PDB entry 9JD1 | X-ray diffraction, 1.90 A resolution | chains D and C

# Chain D
Molecule: Transmembrane protease serine 2 catalytic chain
Source organism: Homo sapiens
UniProt: O15393 (TMPS2_HUMAN); residues 256-492 here = UniProt positions 256-492
Sequence (249 residues; row label = number of the first residue in the row):
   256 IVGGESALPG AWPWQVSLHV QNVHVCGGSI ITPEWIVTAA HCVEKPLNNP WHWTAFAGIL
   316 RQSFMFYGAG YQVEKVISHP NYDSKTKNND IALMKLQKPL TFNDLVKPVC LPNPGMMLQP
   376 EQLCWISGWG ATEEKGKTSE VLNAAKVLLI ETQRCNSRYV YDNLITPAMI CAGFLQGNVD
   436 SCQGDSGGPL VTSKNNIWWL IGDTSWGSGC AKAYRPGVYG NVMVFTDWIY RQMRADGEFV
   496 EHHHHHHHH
Unresolved in the structure: 495-504
Differences from the reference sequence: expression tag (493-504)
Disulfides: Cys-281/Cys-297, Cys-410/Cys-426, Cys-437/Cys-465
Swiss-Prot annotation at these positions:
  - active site (Charge relay system): His-296, Asp-345, Ser-441
  - mutagenesis: Arg-316 (R316A: No effect on catalytic activity or HKU1-CoV viral entry), Lys-340 (K340D: No effect on HKU1-CoV viral entry), Thr-341 (T341A/S: No effect on catalytic activity or HKU1-CoV viral entry), Arg-409 (R409A/T: No effect on catalytic activity. Reduces HKU1-CoV viral entry), Ser-412 (S412A/N: No effect on catalytic activity. Reduces HKU1-CoV viral entry), Arg-413 (R413A/K/V: No effect on catalytic activity. Reduces HKU1-CoV viral entry), Tyr-414 (Y414A/S/L/R: No effect on catalytic activity. Almost abolishes S protein-binding and HKU1-CoV viral entry), Val-415 (V415I: No effect on HKU1-CoV viral entry), Tyr-416 (Y416A: No effect on catalytic activity. Almost abolishes HKU1-CoV viral entry), Asp-417 (D417A/N: No effect on catalytic activity. Almost abolishes HKU1-CoV viral entry), Leu-419 (L419R/A/M: No effect on catalytic activity. Abolishes HKU1-CoV viral entry), Leu-430 (L430R: No effect on catalytic activity. Abolishes HKU1-CoV viral entry), 9 further mutagenesis entries in UniProt

# Chain C
Molecule: Transmembrane protease serine 2 non-catalytic chain
Source organism: Homo sapiens
UniProt: O15393 (TMPS2_HUMAN); residues 109-254 here = UniProt positions 109-254
Sequence (146 residues; row label = number of the first residue in the row):
   109 MGSKCSNSGI ECDSSGTCIN PSNWCDGVSH CPGGEDENRC VRLYGPNFIL QVYSSQRKSW
   169 HPVCQDDWNE NYGRAACRDM GYKNNFYSSQ GIVDDSGSTS FMKLNTSAGN VDIYKKLYHS
   229 DACSSKAVVS LRCIACGVNL NDDDDK
Unresolved in the structure: 109-117, 249-254
Differences from the reference sequence: engineered mutation Asp-250 (Ser in O15393), Asp-251 (Ser in O15393), Asp-252 (Arg in O15393), Asp-253 (Gln in O15393), Lys-254 (Ser in O15393)
Disulfides: Cys-120/Cys-139, Cys-133/Cys-148, Cys-172/Cys-231, Cys-185/Cys-241
Covalently attached groups: N-acetylglucosamine (NAG) linked to Asn-213
Ion coordination: Ca2+: Asn-131, Asp-134, Val-136, Asp-144, Glu-145
Swiss-Prot annotation at these positions:
  - binding site (Ca(2+)): Asn-131, Asp-134, Val-136, Asp-144, Glu-145
  - glycosylation (N-linked (GlcNAc...) asparagine): Asn-213, Asn-249

# Interface between chain D and chain C
Inter-chain disulfides: Cys-365(D)/Cys-244(C)
Pairs across the interface - 52 pairs, chain D then chain C:
  Gly-265(D) / Asn-247(C)
  Gly-265(D) / Leu-248(C)  hydrogen bond (backbone-backbone)
  Ala-266(D) / Asn-247(C)  hydrogen bond (backbone-side chain)
  Pro-268(D) / Val-246(C)
  Pro-268(D) / Asn-247(C)
  Trp-269(D) / Val-246(C)
  Ile-286(D) / Ile-242(C)
  Glu-289(D) / Lys-191(C)  salt bridge
  Lys-362(D) / Val-246(C)
  Lys-362(D) / Asn-247(C)
  Lys-362(D) / Leu-248(C)  hydrogen bond (side chain-backbone)
  Pro-363(D) / Ala-243(C)
  Pro-363(D) / Cys-244(C)
  Pro-363(D) / Gly-245(C)  hydrogen bond (backbone-backbone)
  Val-364(D) / Cys-244(C)
  Cys-365(D) / Arg-240(C)
  Cys-365(D) / Cys-244(C)  disulfide
  Cys-365(D) / Gly-245(C)
  Leu-366(D) / Tyr-190(C)
  Asn-368(D) / Leu-151(C)
  Asn-368(D) / Gly-153(C)  hydrogen bond (side chain-backbone)
  Asn-368(D) / Phe-156(C)
  Pro-369(D) / Arg-150(C)
  Pro-369(D) / Leu-151(C)
  Pro-369(D) / Tyr-152(C)
  Pro-369(D) / Gly-153(C)  hydrogen bond (backbone-backbone)
  Gly-370(D) / Tyr-152(C)
  Gly-370(D) / Gly-153(C)
  Gly-370(D) / Pro-154(C)
  Asn-450(D) / Pro-154(C)  hydrogen bond (side chain-backbone)
  Asn-450(D) / Asn-155(C)
  Ile-452(D) / Phe-156(C)  hydrophobic
  Ile-452(D) / Arg-240(C)
  Ile-452(D) / Gly-245(C)
  Trp-453(D) / Gly-245(C)  hydrogen bond (backbone-backbone)
  Trp-453(D) / Asn-247(C)  hydrogen bond
  Trp-454(D) / Pro-154(C)  hydrophobic
  Trp-454(D) / Phe-156(C)  hydrophobic
  Asp-482(D) / Arg-147(C)  salt bridge
  Tyr-485(D) / Arg-147(C)
  Tyr-485(D) / Met-188(C)
  Tyr-485(D) / Tyr-190(C)
  Arg-486(D) / Glu-143(C)  hydrogen bond (side chain-backbone)
  Arg-486(D) / Asn-146(C)  hydrogen bond
  Arg-486(D) / Arg-147(C)
  Met-488(D) / Gly-189(C)
  Arg-489(D) / Glu-145(C)
  Arg-489(D) / Asn-146(C)
  Arg-489(D) / Asp-187(C)  salt bridge
  Arg-489(D) / Gly-189(C)
  Arg-489(D) / Asp-220(C)  salt bridge
  Gly-492(D) / Lys-191(C)
Other interface residues (no listed pair), chain D (31 interface residues in all): Trp-267, Thr-287, Pro-288, Asp-359, Met-371, Asn-451, Asp-491
Other interface residues (no listed pair), chain C (28 interface residues in all): Trp-132, Arg-186, Asn-193

# Overview
31 residues of chain D and 28 residues of chain C are in contact, with 1 disulfide bond, 11 hydrogen bonds and
4 salt bridges. Polar pairs include Glu-289(D)/Lys-191(C), Asp-482(D)/Arg-147(C) and Arg-489(D)/Asp-187(C).
Covalently linked N-acetylglucosamine: at Asn-213(C).
Here chain D is Transmembrane protease serine 2 catalytic chain and chain C is Transmembrane protease serine 2
non-catalytic chain, both from Homo sapiens. Entry 9JD1 (Crystal structure of TMPRSS2 in complex with Fab) was
determined by X-ray diffraction (same publication as 9JCX, 9JD0 and 9U8G).
